PDB entry 6GC5 | X-ray diffraction, 1.90 A resolution | chains A and E of the 4 polymer chains in the assembly

== Chain A ==
Protein: ELAV-like protein 1
Source organism: Homo sapiens
UniProtKB: Q15717 (ELAV1_HUMAN); numbering as in UniProt (aligned over 241-326)
Sequence (90 residues; row label = number of the first residue in the row):
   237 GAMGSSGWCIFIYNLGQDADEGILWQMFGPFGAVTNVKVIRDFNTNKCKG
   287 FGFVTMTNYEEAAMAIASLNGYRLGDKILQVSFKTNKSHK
Unresolved in the structure: 237-242, 322-326
Construct notes: expression tag (237-240)
UniProt features mapped onto this chain:
  - modified residue: Ser-318 (Phosphoserine)
Reported in the primary citation:
  - binding site for AU-rich RNA (chain E): Phe-247, Tyr-249, Gln-253, Thr-281, Lys-285, Phe-289, Gln-316, Ser-318, Lys-320, Thr-321
  - binding site for AU-rich RNA: Asn-272, Phe-289, Thr-291
  - binding site for AU-rich RNA: Cys-245, Asn-272, Phe-289, Thr-291
  - binding site for AU-rich RNA (chain E): Cys-284 (from molecular simulation)
  - binding site for AU-rich RNA: Lys-274, Lys-320 (from molecular simulation)
  - self-association interface (contacts with another copy of this molecule); pairs are residue here / residue on that copy: Trp-261/Trp-261 (pi stacking), Gly-265/Val-270 (backbone contact), Pro-266/Val-270 (backbone contact)
  - mutagenesis - W261E: unchanged stability
  - mutagenesis - W261E: decreased binding to 11-mer c-fos ARE motif
  - mutagenesis - W261E: unchanged binding to T6

== Chain E ==
Molecule: AU-rich RNA
Sequence (11 nucleotides; each row starts with the number of its first residue):
     1 AUUUUUAUUUU
Unresolved in the structure: 6-11

== How chain A and chain E interact ==
Residue-residue contacts (22):
  Phe-247(A) / U2(E)  base contact
  Phe-247(A) / U3(E)  stacking on the base
  Tyr-249(A) / A1(E)  sugar contact
  Tyr-249(A) / U2(E)  stacking on the base
  Gln-253(A) / A1(E)  hydrogen bond to the base
  Lys-274(A) / U4(E)  base contact
  Val-275(A) / U5(E)  sugar contact
  Ile-276(A) / U4(E)  sugar contact
  Ile-276(A) / U5(E)  sugar contact
  Arg-277(A) / U5(E)  hydrogen bond to the sugar
  Phe-279(A) / U5(E)  phosphate contact
  Lys-283(A) / A1(E)  base contact
  Cys-284(A) / A1(E)  base contact
  Lys-285(A) / A1(E)  hydrogen bond to the sugar
  Lys-285(A) / U5(E)  salt bridge to the phosphate
  Phe-287(A) / A1(E)  sugar contact
  Phe-289(A) / U3(E)  phosphate contact
  Phe-289(A) / U4(E)  base contact
  Gln-316(A) / U2(E)  hydrogen bond to the base
  Lys-320(A) / U3(E)  hydrogen bond to the sugar
  Lys-320(A) / U4(E)  salt bridge to the phosphate
  Thr-321(A) / U3(E)  hydrogen bond to the base
Also at the interface, not in a pair above, chain A (17 interface residues in all): Asp-278

== Overview ==
Chain A and chain E form an interface of 17 and 5 residues respectively; the contacts include 6 hydrogen
bonds, 2 salt bridges and 2 aromatic stacking contacts. Polar pairs include Gln-253(A)/A1(E), Gln-316(A)/U2(E)
and Thr-321(A)/U3(E). From the paper: a binding site for AU-rich RNA (chain E) at Phe-247(A), Tyr-249(A) and
Gln-253(A) among others; W261E of chain A reduces binding to 11-mer c-fos ARE motif.
Here chain A is ELAV-like protein 1 (Homo sapiens) and chain E is AU-rich RNA. Entry 6GC5 (Molecular basis for
AU-rich element recognition and dimerization by the HuR C-terminal RRM) was determined by X-ray diffraction.
